Entry 8SOK (electron microscopy, 4.10 A resolution (low resolution: residue-level contacts below are approximate; hydrogen-bond / salt-bridge calls are withheld)); this record covers chains A and B of the 6 polymer chains in the assembly.

# Chain A
Name: CST complex subunit CTC1
Source organism: Escherichia coli O157:H7
UniProtKB: chimeric construct of P0AEY0, Q2NKJ3: residues -381 to -16 from P0AEY0 (MALE_ECO57) positions 27-392 (UniProt number = residue number + 408); residues 1-1217 from Q2NKJ3 positions 1-1217 (same numbers)
Sequence (1613 residues; row label = number of the first residue in the row; numbers below 1 keep their minus sign (Met-395 is residue -395)):
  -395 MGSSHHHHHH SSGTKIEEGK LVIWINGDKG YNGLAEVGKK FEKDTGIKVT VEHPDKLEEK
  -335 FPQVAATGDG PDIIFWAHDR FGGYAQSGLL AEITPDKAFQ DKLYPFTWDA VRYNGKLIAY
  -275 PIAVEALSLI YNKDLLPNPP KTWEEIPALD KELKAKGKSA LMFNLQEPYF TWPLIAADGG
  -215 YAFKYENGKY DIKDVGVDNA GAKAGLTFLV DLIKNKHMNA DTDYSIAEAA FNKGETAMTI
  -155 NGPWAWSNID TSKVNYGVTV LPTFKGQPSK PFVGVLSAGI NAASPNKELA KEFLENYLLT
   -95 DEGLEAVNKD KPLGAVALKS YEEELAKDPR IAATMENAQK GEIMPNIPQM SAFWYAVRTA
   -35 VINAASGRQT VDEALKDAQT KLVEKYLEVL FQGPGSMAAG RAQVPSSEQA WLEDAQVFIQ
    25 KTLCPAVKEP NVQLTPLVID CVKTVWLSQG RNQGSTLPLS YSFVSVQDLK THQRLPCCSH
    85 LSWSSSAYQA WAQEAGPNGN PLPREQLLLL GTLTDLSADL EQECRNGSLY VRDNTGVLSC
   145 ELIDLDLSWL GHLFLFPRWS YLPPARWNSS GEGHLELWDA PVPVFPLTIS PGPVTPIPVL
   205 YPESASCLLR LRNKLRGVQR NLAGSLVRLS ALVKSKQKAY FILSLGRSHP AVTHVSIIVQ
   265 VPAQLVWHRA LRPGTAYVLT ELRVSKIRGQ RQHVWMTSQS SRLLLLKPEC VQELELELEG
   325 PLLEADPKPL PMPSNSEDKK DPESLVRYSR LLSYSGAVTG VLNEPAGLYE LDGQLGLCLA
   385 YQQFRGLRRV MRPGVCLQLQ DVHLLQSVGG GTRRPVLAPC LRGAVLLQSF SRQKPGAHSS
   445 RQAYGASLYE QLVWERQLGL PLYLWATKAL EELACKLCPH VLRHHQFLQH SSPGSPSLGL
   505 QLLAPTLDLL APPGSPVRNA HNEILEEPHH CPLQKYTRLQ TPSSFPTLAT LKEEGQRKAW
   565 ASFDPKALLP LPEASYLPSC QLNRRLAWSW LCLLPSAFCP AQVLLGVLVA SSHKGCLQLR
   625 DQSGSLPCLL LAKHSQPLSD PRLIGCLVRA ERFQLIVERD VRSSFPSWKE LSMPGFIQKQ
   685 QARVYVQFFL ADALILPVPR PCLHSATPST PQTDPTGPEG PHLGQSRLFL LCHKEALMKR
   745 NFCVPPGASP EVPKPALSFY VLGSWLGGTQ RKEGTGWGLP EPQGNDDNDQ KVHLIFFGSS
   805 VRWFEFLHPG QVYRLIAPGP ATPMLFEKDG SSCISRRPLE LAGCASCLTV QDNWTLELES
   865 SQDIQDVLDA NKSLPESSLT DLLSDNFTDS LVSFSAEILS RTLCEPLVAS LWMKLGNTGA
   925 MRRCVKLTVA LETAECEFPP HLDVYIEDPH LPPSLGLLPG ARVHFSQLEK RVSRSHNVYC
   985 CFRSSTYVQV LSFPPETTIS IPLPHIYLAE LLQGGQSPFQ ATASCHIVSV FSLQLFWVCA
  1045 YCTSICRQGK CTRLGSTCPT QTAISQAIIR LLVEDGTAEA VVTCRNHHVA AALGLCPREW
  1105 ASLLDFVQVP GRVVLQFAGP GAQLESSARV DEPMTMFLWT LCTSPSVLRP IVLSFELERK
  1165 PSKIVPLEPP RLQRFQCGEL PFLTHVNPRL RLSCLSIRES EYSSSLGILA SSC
Disordered / not traced: -395 to 7, 321-344, 708-726, 1209-1217
Construct notes: initiating methionine (-395); expression tag (-394 to -382); linker (-15 to 0)
What the authors report for this chain:
  - disease-associated variants - H484P, G503R: abolished binding to Protection of telomeres protein 1

# Chain B
Name: CST complex subunit STN1
Source organism: Homo sapiens
UniProtKB: Q9H668 (STN1_HUMAN); numbering as in UniProt (aligned over 1-368)
Sequence (368 residues; numbered 1 to 368; the number before each row is that of its first residue):
     1 MQPGSSRCEE ETPSLLWGLD PVFLAFAKLY IRDILDMKES RQVPGVFLYN GHPIKQVDVL
    61 GTVIGVRERD AFYSYGVDDS TGVINCICWK KLNTESVSAA PSAARELSLT SQLKKLQETI
   121 EQKTKIEIGD TIRVRGSIRT YREEREIHAT TYYKVDDPVW NIQIARMLEL PTIYRKVYDQ
   181 PFHSSALEKE EALSNPGALD LPSLTSLLSE KAKEFLMENR VQSFYQQELE MVESLLSLAN
   241 QPVIHSASSD QVNFKKDTTS KAIHSIFKNA IQLLQEKGLV FQKDDGFDNL YYVTREDKDL
   301 HRKIHRIIQQ DCQKPNHMEK GCHFLHILAC ARLSIRPGLS EAVLQQVLEL LEDQSDIVST
   361 MEHYYTAF
Disordered / not traced: 1-6, 368
UniProt features mapped onto this chain:
  - DNA-binding region: Val57 to Val155 (OB)
  - natural variant: Arg135 (R135T: In CRMCC2), Asp157 (D157Y: In CRMCC2)
  - mutagenesis: Asp78 (D78A: Defective of TEN1 binding; when associated with Ala-164 or Ala-167), Ile164 (I164A: Defective of TEN1 binding; when associated with Ala-78), Met167 (M167A: Defective of TEN1 binding; when associated with Ala-78)

# How chain A and chain B interact
Residue-residue contacts (74):
  Arg978(A) with Met361(B)
  Tyr1011(A) with Thr172(B); Ile173(B); Lys176(B)
  Glu1014(A) with Lys176(B)
  His1030(A) with Arg135(B); Tyr153(B)
  Val1032(A) with Phe26(B)
  Gln1038(A) with Gln309(B)
  Thr1047(A) with Met318(B)
  Arg1057(A) with His317(B); Met318(B)
  Glu1078(A) with Leu24(B); Ala25(B); Phe26(B)
  Gly1080(A) with Phe26(B); Lys28(B); Tyr178(B)
  Thr1081(A) with Pro21(B); Val22(B); Val177(B)
  Ala1082(A) with Ala25(B)
  Ser1106(A) with Arg105(B)
  Asp1109(A) with Arg105(B)
  Phe1110(A) with Arg105(B); Leu109(B)
  Glu1129(A) with Lys298(B)
  Ser1130(A) with Arg302(B); Arg306(B)
  Ser1131(A) with His305(B); Arg306(B)
  Met1138(A) with Leu109(B)
  Phe1141(A) with Leu109(B); Gln112(B); Leu113(B)
  Leu1145(A) with Leu116(B)
  Ser1148(A) with Leu116(B); Ile120(B)
  Pro1154(A) with Tyr153(B)
  Arg1175(A) with Arg295(B); Asp353(B)
  Arg1178(A) with Lys213(B); Glu214(B); Met217(B); Arg220(B)
  Phe1179(A) with Phe23(B); Arg220(B)
  Gln1180(A) with Arg220(B)
  Cys1181(A) with Lys55(B)
  Gly1182(A) with Arg139(B)
  Glu1183(A) with Pro44(B); Gly45(B)
  Pro1185(A) with Glu218(B); Arg220(B)
  Phe1186(A) with Leu15(B); Val43(B); Val46(B)
  Leu1187(A) with Leu15(B); Trp17(B); Glu214(B)
  Thr1188(A) with Trp17(B)
  His1189(A) with Trp17(B); Gly18(B); Leu19(B)
  Asn1191(A) with Leu19(B)
  Arg1193(A) with Asp353(B)
  Arg1195(A) with Glu352(B)
  Tyr1206(A) with Asp156(B)
  Ser1207(A) with Arg133(B); Ile162(B)
  Ser1208(A) with Tyr153(B); Lys154(B); Val155(B); Asp156(B)
Interface residues without a listed pair, chain A (50 interface residues in all): Leu1016, Cys1046, Ser1048, Asp1079, Glu1083, Pro1149, Ser1150, Leu1184, Val1190
Interface residues without a listed pair, chain B (56 interface residues in all): Gln56, Lys123, Glu169, Asn316, Ser355

# Summary
50 residues of chain A face 56 of chain B across their interface. Curated annotation (UniProt) lists a
DNA-binding region and 3 mutagenesis sites on chain B. From the paper: H484P and G503R of chain A abolish
binding to Protection of telomeres protein 1.
Chain A is CST complex subunit CTC1 (Escherichia coli O157:H7) and chain B is CST complex subunit STN1 (Homo
sapiens); the structure, Cryo-EM structure of human CST bound to POT1(ESDL)/TPP1 in the presence of telomeric
ssDNA, was determined by electron microscopy together with 8SOJ from the same study.
